PDB entry 9BYH | electron microscopy, 2.53 A resolution | chains A and B of the 4 polymer chains in the assembly

Chain A (and B):
Name: Ribonucleoside-diphosphate reductase subunit alpha
From: Bacillus subtilis
Notes: EC 1.17.4.1; chain B of this document is another copy of the same molecule, construct and numbering; everything in this record applies to it too
UniProt: P50620 (RIR1_BACSU); residue numbers follow UniProt; this construct covers 1-700
Chain sequence (700 residues; numbered 1 to 700; the number before each row is that of its first residue):
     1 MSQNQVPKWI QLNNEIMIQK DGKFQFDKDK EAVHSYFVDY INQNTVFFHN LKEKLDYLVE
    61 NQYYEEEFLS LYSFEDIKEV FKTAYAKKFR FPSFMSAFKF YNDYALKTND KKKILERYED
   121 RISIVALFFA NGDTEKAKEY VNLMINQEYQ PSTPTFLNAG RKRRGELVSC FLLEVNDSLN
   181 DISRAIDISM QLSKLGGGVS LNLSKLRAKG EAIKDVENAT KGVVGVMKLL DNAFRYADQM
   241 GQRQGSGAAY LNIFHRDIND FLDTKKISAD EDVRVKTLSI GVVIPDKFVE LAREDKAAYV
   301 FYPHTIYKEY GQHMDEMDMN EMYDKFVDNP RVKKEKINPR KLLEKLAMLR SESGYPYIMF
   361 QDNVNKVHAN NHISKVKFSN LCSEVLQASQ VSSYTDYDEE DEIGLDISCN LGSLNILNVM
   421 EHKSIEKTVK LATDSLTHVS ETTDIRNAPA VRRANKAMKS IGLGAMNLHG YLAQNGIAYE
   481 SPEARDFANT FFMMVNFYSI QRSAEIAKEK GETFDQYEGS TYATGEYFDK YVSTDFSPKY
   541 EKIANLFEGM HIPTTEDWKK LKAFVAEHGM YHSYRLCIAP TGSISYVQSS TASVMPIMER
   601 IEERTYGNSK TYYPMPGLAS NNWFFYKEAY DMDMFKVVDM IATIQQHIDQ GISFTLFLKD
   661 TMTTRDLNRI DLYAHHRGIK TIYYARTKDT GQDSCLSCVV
Disordered / not traced: 1-5, 689-700
Curated features (UniProtKB/Swiss-Prot):
  - active site: Asn380 (Proton acceptor), Cys382 (Cysteine radical intermediate), Glu384 (Proton acceptor)
  - binding site (substrate): Thr153, Ser169, Cys170, Gly198, Asn380 to Glu384, Pro580 to Ile584
  - site: Cys170 (Important for hydrogen atom transfer), Asp177 (Allosteric effector binding), Arg207 (Allosteric effector binding), Cys409 (Important for hydrogen atom transfer), Tyr683 (Important for electron transfer), Tyr684 (Important for electron transfer), Cys695 (Interacts with thioredoxin/glutaredoxin), Cys698 (Interacts with thioredoxin/glutaredoxin)
  - mutagenesis: His255 (H255Y: In ts-A 73; temperature-sensitive lethal mutation)
Small-molecule neighbours:
  - ATP (adenosine-5'-triphosphate): Val33, His34, Phe37, Asn42, Phe89, Arg90, Phe91, Arg117
  - GDP (guanosine-5'-diphosphate): Val46, Phe47, Phe48, His49, Asn50, Leu51, Lys54, Lys78, Phe81, Lys82, Tyr85, Asp120
  - dTTP (TTP), molecule 1: Asp177, Ser178, Leu179, Ile182, Leu206, Arg207, Ala212, Ile213, Lys214, Ala219, Thr220, Lys221, His304
  - dTTP (TTP), molecule 2: Lys194, Tyr236, Ala237, Asp238, Met240
What the authors report for this chain:
  - catalytic residues: Cys382, Tyr684 (citing earlier work)
  - catalytic residues: Cys170, Cys409
  - conformationally variable residues (order/disorder transition): Lys688 to Val700

How chain A and chain B interact:
Residue-residue contacts (58):
  Leu179(A) with Met190(B); Gln191(B); Lys194(B); Tyr236(B), hydrophobic
  Asn180(A) with Gln191(B); Asn447(B)
  Ile182(A) with Tyr236(B)
  Ser183(A) with Asp187(B), hydrogen bond; Met190(B)
  Arg184(A) with Arg184(B)
  Asp187(A) with Ser183(B), hydrogen bond
  Met190(A) with Leu179(B); Leu229(B), hydrophobic
  Gln191(A) with Leu179(B); Asn180(B), hydrogen bond
  Lys194(A) with Leu179(B)
  Ile213(A) with Met240(B), hydrophobic
  Val216(A) with Met240(B), hydrophobic
  Ala219(A) with Met240(B), hydrophobic
  Lys221(A) with Arg235(B), hydrogen bond (side chain-backbone); Tyr236(B); Asp238(B), salt bridge
  Gly225(A) with Tyr236(B)
  Val226(A) with Tyr236(B)
  Lys228(A) with Asn232(B)
  Leu229(A) with Asn232(B); Ala233(B); Tyr236(B), hydrophobic
  Asn232(A) with Lys228(B); Leu229(B); Asn232(B), hydrogen bond
  Ala233(A) with Leu229(B), hydrophobic
  Arg235(A) with Lys221(B)
  Tyr236(A) with Ile182(B); Lys221(B); Gly225(B); Val226(B); Leu229(B), hydrophobic
  Asp238(A) with Lys221(B), salt bridge
  Met240(A) with Ile213(B), hydrophobic; Ala219(B)
  Asp396(A) with Arg446(B); Asn447(B), hydrogen bond
  Tyr397(A) with Asp401(B), hydrogen bond; Ile403(B); Arg446(B), hydrogen bond (backbone-backbone); Asn447(B); Pro449(B), hydrophobic
  Asp398(A) with Arg452(B), salt bridge
  Asp401(A) with Tyr397(B), hydrogen bond
  Ile403(A) with Tyr397(B)
  Arg446(A) with Asp396(B); Tyr397(B), hydrogen bond (backbone-backbone)
  Asn447(A) with Asn180(B), hydrogen bond; Asp396(B), hydrogen bond; Tyr397(B), hydrogen bond (side chain-backbone)
  Pro449(A) with Tyr397(B), hydrophobic
  Arg452(A) with Asp398(B), salt bridge
Interface residues without a listed pair, chain A (38 interface residues in all): Ile186, Asn218, Gly222, Gly241, Gln242, Tyr394
Interface residues without a listed pair, chain B (37 interface residues in all): Arg163, Ile186, Lys214, Val216, Asn218, Gly222

Summary:
38 residues of chain A face 37 of chain B across their interface; the contacts include 13 hydrogen bonds and 4
salt bridges. Polar contacts include Lys221(A)-Asp238(B), Asp398(A)-Arg452(B) and Ser183(A)-Asp187(B). Bound
to chain A: ATP, GDP and dTTP. From the paper: catalytic residues Cys382(A), Tyr684(A) and Cys170(A) among
others; conformational variability at Lys688(A).
Both chains are Ribonucleoside-diphosphate reductase subunit alpha (Bacillus subtilis). Entry 9BYH (Consensus
model for turnover condition of Bacillus subtilis ribonucleotide reductase complex) was determined by electron
microscopy (same publication as 9BW3, 9BWX, 9BX2, 9BX3, 9BX6, 9BX8 and 39 further entries).
